Entry 7Q2Y (electron microscopy, 3.00 A resolution); this record covers chains A and D of the 6 polymer chains in the assembly.

== Chain A ==
Name: Structural maintenance of chromosomes protein 2
From: Saccharomyces cerevisiae S288C
UniProtKB: P38989 (SMC2_YEAST); numbering as in UniProt (aligned over 1-1170)
Chain sequence (1170 residues; numbered 1 to 1170; the number before each row is that of its first residue):
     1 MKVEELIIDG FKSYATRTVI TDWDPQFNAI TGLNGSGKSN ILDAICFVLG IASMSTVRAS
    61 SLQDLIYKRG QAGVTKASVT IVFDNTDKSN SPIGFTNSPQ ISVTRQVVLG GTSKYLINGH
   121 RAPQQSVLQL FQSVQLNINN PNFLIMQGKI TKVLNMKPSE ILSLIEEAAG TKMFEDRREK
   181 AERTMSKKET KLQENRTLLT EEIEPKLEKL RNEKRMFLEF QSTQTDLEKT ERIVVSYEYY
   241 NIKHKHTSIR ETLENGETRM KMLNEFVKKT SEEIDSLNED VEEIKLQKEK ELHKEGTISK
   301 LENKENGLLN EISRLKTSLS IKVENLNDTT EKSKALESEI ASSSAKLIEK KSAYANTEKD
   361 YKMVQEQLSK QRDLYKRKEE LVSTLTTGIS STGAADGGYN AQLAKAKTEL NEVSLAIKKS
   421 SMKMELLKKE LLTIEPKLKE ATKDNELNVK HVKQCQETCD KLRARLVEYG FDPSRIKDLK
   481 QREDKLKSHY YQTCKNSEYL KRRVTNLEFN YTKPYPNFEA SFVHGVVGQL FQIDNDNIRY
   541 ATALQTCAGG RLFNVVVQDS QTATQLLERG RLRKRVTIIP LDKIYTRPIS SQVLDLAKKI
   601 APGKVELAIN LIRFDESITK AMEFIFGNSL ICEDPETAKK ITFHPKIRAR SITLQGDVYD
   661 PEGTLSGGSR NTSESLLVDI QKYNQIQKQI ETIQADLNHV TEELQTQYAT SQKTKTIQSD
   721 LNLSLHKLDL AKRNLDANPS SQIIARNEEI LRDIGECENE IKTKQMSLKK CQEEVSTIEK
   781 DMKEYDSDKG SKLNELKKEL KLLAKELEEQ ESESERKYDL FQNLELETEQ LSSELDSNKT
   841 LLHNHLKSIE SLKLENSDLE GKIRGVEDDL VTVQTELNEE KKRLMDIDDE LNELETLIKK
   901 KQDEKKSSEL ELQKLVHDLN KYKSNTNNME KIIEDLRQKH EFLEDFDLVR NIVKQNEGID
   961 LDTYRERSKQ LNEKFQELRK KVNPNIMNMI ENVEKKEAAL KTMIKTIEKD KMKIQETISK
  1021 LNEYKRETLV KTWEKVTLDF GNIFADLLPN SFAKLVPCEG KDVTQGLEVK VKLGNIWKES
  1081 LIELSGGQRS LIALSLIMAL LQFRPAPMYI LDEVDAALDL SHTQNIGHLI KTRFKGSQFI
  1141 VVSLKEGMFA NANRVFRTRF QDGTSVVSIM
Disordered / not traced: 229-967
Ion coordination: Mg2+: Ser39, Gln147 (together with ADP)
Ligand contacts:
  - ADP (adenosine-5'-diphosphate), molecule 1: Lys12, Ser13, Leu33, Asn34, Gly35, Ser36, Gly37, Lys38, Ser39, Asn40, Arg58, Asp64, Ile66, Tyr67, Gln147
  - ADP, molecule 2: Leu1073, Lys1078, Glu1083, Ser1085, Gln1088
  - beryllium trifluoride (BEF), molecule 1: Asn34, Lys38, Ser39, Gln147, Glu1113, Leu1144
  - beryllium trifluoride (BEF), molecule 2: Ser1085, Gly1086, Gly1087, Gln1088, Ala1117

== Chain D ==
Name: Condensin complex subunit 1
From: Saccharomyces cerevisiae S288C
UniProtKB: Q06156 (CND1_YEAST); residues 1-1176 here = UniProt positions 1-1176
Chain sequence (1176 residues; each row starts with the number of its first residue):
     1 MSGFSLSEYL TKFQTTDRES YPRLQDPSRE LNVIIDQLAV SPEQIDASPD SLEALIDLCH
    61 DFPHLTPKLQ TQLSYLISSS LSNLSKDIKA NLSSNVNFTE IGGLIPQWKR HLEEYGYLIQ
   121 VLLTFLQDEL HKVSSQSTNL NRSAKNSKND SANVELFKRD CNQMENLLES ITKLLEINLS
   181 KIFQTTPEKD LFIGLFTRPL FVLLEIEPVT KVSSLKMFIQ RILAMCVKNH GQSSSIQSSL
   241 MTNLTYFLHL SVFNAELLKL LNDEYNYPQL TEDILKEIST RVFNAKDTTG PKAISNFLIK
   301 LSELSPGIML RQMNLVITLL NNSSITLRCS VVEACGNIVA ELAQDPQTME HYKQQIAVLI
   361 ELLEERFQDS NPYVRTKAIQ GCSKICDLSS KFNKSKAKFT SLAVRSLQDR SSLVRRNSVK
   421 LLSKLLLKHP FKAIHGSQLR LSEWEEYLKG SESQLNSTLK KVESQETLND TIERSLIEEE
   481 VEQDEGQCRT ELEGSFNKSA ELSRIENEVE NINATNTSVL MKLKLMIVYY KDAISFIKEI
   541 HKSIELISNL LFSKNRNEVL ESMDFLVLAD AFDIELSEFG IKKMLHLVWM KGTNDEGTSI
   601 SVHLIECYKQ LFLTAPDSCN MQEKAAHIAK NLINLSIGAS IADLASLEQL LGMMYEQKLI
   661 DQHVINILWA IYNSASKASM QKEQNVNNRD SEKGFSKEQI HGSIIILGML SLADNEIALK
   721 GLESLLNIGL GAVGLKDLTL CRYSCLALER MVPKRSTIIT KAINQELEDV AVKKLYAIII
   781 NYTKDNEYYP MCEQALSALF TISSKPDILA TDLIREKTMM TFGKPEEEDS ILSLEQSSRV
   841 VSLSQLLFIV GQVAIKTLVY LEKCEAEFKK RKIEAETRNG KVKNQGADVT NTTQDNGGDK
   901 ELEMIGGTNE DDFTDAIQFV KENELLFGEK SILGKFCPIV EEIVSNSSRF SDPMLQRTAT
   961 LCLEKLMCLS SKYCEKSLPL LITVMEKSPD PTIRSNAVLG LGDMAVCFNN LVDENTDYLY
  1021 RRLHDENLMV QRTCLMTVTF LILAGQVKVK GQLGEMAKCL DNPDQGISDM CRLFFTELAS
  1081 KDNAIYNGFI DIFSNLSSDD LLGKESFKKI IKFLLTFIDK ERHQKQLNEK LVGRLRKCET
  1141 QKQWDDIAFV LNNLPYKNED VTALLEQGFK VVSAKE
Disordered / not traced: 1-5, 17-25, 40-49, 93-101, 136-152, 456-516, 592-598, 677-693, 754-762, 825-836, 875-908, 1167-1176

== Interface between chain A and chain D ==
Residue-residue contacts - 15 pairs, chain A then chain D:
  Lys68(A) with Ala1044(D), hydrogen bond (side chain-backbone)
  Arg69(A) with Asp1082(D), salt bridge
  Gln71(A) with Leu1043(D); Lys1081(D)
  Gln224(A) with Thr186(D)
  Thr225(A) with Pro187(D)
  Glu228(A) with Thr185(D); Thr186(D), hydrogen bond; Pro187(D)
  Asn985(A) with Ser234(D), hydrogen bond; Ser235(D); Ser238(D)
  Asn988(A) with Arg198(D), hydrogen bond
  Glu991(A) with Arg198(D), salt bridge
  Lys996(A) with Tyr246(D)
Other interface residues (no listed pair), chain A (16 interface residues in all): Ala72, Gln221, Asn992, Val993, Arg1159, Gln1161
Other interface residues (no listed pair), chain D (16 interface residues in all): Glu205, Thr242, Lys869, Ile873

== Overview ==
The chain A/chain D interface involves 16 residues from each chain; the contacts include 4 hydrogen bonds and
2 salt bridges. Among the polar pairs are Arg69(A)-Asp1082(D), Glu991(A)-Arg198(D) and Lys68(A)-Ala1044(D).
Chain A binds ADP and beryllium trifluoride. Ser39(A) and Gln147(A) form the Mg2+ site.
Chain A is Structural maintenance of chromosomes protein 2 and chain D is Condensin complex subunit 1, both
from Saccharomyces cerevisiae S288C; the structure, Cryo-EM structure of clamped S.cerevisiae condensin-DNA
complex (form II), was determined by electron microscopy, deposited together with 7Q2Z and 7Q2X.
